4MA9 - chains B and C of the 5 polymer chains in the assembly; structure by X-ray diffraction, 1.82 A resolution.

[Chain B (and C)]
Name: Alkyl hydroperoxide reductase subunit C
Organism: Salmonella enterica subsp. enterica serovar Typhimurium
Notes: EC 1.11.1.15; chain C of this document is another copy of the same molecule, construct and numbering; everything in this record applies to it too
Reference sequence: P0A251 (AHPC_SALTY); residues 1-186 here correspond to UniProt positions 2-187 (UniProt number = residue number + 1)
Amino-acid sequence (186 residues; numbered 1 to 186; the number before each row is that of its first residue):
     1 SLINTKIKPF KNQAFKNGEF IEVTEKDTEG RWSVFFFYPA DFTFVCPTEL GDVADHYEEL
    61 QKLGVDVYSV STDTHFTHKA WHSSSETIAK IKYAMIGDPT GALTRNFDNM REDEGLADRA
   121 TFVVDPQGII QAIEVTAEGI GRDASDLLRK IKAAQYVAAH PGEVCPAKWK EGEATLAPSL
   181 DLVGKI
UniProt features mapped onto this chain:
  - active site: Cys-46 (Cysteine sulfenic acid (-SOH) intermediate)
Metal / ion sites: K+: Thr-72 (shared with Thr-72(C) of chain C)
What the authors report for this chain:
  - K+ coordination: Thr-72
  - contacts within the chain: Tyr-156/Cys-165, Val-157/Cys-165, Cys-165/Trp-169
  - catalytic residues: Cys-46, Arg-119, Cys-165 (citing earlier work)
  - conformationally variable residues (loop rearrangement, order/disorder transition): Phe-44, Arg-119, Ala-137 to Arg-142
  - self-association interface (contacts with another copy of this molecule): Phe-15 to Phe-20
  - mutagenesis - C46S: increased stability

[Chain B / chain C interface]
Contacting residue pairs (26):
  Phe-42(B) with Phe-42(C), hydrophobic; Phe-76(C); Thr-77(C); Ala-80(C), hydrophobic
  Thr-43(B) with Phe-76(C)
  Phe-44(B) with Phe-20(C), hydrophobic; Lys-79(C)
  Asp-73(B) with Thr-77(C)
  Thr-74(B) with Leu-116(C)
  Phe-76(B) with Asp-41(C); Phe-42(C); Thr-43(C)
  Thr-77(B) with Asp-73(C); Thr-77(C)
  Ala-80(B) with Phe-42(C), hydrophobic
  Pro-99(B) with Glu-114(C); Gly-115(C)
  Thr-100(B) with Glu-112(C); Asp-113(C); Glu-114(C); Gly-115(C)
  Asp-113(B) with Thr-100(C)
  Glu-114(B) with Pro-99(C); Thr-100(C)
  Gly-115(B) with Pro-99(C); Thr-100(C)
Also at the interface, not in a pair above, chain B (16 interface residues in all): Asp-41, Glu-112, Leu-116
Also at the interface, not in a pair above, chain C (19 interface residues in all): Ala-40, Phe-44, Thr-74

[Overview]
The interface between chain B and chain C involves 16 residues on one side and 19 on the other. Curated
annotation (UniProt) lists active-site residue Cys-46(B) on chain B. From the paper: catalytic residues
Cys-46(B), Arg-119(B) and Cys-165(B); C46S of chain B increases stability.
Both chains are Alkyl hydroperoxide reductase subunit C (Salmonella enterica subsp. enterica serovar
Typhimurium). Entry 4MA9 (Wild type Salmonella Alkyl Hydroperoxide Reductase C in its substrate-ready
conformation) was determined by X-ray diffraction together with 4MAB from the same study.
